PDB entry 9I5A | X-ray diffraction, 2.04 A resolution | chain A

== Chain A ==
Protein: Basement membrane-specific heparan sulfate proteoglycan core protein
Source organism: Mus musculus
UniProt: Q05793 (PGBM_MOUSE); residue numbers follow UniProt; this construct covers 876-1272
Chain sequence (397 residues; row label = number of the first residue in the row):
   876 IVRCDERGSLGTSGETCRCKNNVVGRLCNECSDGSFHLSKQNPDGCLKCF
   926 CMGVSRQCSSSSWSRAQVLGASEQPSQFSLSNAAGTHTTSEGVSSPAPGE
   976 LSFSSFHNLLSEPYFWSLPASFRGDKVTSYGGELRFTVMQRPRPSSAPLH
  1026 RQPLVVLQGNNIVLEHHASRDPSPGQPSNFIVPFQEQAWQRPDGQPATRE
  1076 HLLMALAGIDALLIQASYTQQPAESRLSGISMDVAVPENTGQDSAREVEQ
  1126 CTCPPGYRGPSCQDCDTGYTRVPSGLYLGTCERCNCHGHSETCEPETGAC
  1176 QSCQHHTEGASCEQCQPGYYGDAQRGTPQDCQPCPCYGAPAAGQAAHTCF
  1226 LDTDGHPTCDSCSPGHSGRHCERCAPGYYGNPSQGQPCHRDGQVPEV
Unresolved in the structure: 1271-1272
Cystine bridges: Cys-879/Cys-892, Cys-894/Cys-903, Cys-906/Cys-921, Cys-924/Cys-933, Cys-926/Cys-1126, Cys-1128/Cys-1137, Cys-1140/Cys-1156, Cys-1159/Cys-1168, Cys-1161/Cys-1175, Cys-1178/Cys-1187, Cys-1190/Cys-1206, Cys-1209/Cys-1224, Cys-1211/Cys-1234, Cys-1237/Cys-1246, Cys-1249/Cys-1263
Ligand contacts: succinic acid (SIN): Cys-892, Arg-893, Cys-894, Lys-895, Asn-896, Val-898

== Summary ==
Chain A binds succinic acid.
Chain A is Basement membrane-specific heparan sulfate proteoglycan core protein (Mus musculus); the structure,
Crystal structure of wild type perlecan region 3 construct I876-V1272 construct including one laminin IV-like
and ..., was determined by X-ray diffraction (same publication as 9I5B).
